PDB entry 8G4W | electron microscopy, 3.80 A resolution | chains R and I of the 8 polymer chains in the assembly

Chain R:
Molecule: 47-nt RNA strand
Source organism: Escherichia coli
Sequence (47 nucleotides; row label = number of the first residue in the row):
     1 GCAGAGGUUC UAGCUACACC CUCUAUAAAA AACUAAGGAC CACACGA
Metal / ion sites: Mg2+: A47 (shared with 3 residues of chain J)
Residues lining bound ligands: 7-deaza-7-aminomethyl-guanine (PRF): G7, U8, G13, C14, A18, C19, C20, A30, A31, A32

Chain I:
Molecule: DNA-directed RNA polymerase subunit beta
Source organism: Escherichia coli
UniProt: C3SIA7 (C3SIA7_ECOLX); numbering as in UniProt (aligned over 2-1341)
Amino-acid sequence (1340 residues; each row starts with the number of its first residue):
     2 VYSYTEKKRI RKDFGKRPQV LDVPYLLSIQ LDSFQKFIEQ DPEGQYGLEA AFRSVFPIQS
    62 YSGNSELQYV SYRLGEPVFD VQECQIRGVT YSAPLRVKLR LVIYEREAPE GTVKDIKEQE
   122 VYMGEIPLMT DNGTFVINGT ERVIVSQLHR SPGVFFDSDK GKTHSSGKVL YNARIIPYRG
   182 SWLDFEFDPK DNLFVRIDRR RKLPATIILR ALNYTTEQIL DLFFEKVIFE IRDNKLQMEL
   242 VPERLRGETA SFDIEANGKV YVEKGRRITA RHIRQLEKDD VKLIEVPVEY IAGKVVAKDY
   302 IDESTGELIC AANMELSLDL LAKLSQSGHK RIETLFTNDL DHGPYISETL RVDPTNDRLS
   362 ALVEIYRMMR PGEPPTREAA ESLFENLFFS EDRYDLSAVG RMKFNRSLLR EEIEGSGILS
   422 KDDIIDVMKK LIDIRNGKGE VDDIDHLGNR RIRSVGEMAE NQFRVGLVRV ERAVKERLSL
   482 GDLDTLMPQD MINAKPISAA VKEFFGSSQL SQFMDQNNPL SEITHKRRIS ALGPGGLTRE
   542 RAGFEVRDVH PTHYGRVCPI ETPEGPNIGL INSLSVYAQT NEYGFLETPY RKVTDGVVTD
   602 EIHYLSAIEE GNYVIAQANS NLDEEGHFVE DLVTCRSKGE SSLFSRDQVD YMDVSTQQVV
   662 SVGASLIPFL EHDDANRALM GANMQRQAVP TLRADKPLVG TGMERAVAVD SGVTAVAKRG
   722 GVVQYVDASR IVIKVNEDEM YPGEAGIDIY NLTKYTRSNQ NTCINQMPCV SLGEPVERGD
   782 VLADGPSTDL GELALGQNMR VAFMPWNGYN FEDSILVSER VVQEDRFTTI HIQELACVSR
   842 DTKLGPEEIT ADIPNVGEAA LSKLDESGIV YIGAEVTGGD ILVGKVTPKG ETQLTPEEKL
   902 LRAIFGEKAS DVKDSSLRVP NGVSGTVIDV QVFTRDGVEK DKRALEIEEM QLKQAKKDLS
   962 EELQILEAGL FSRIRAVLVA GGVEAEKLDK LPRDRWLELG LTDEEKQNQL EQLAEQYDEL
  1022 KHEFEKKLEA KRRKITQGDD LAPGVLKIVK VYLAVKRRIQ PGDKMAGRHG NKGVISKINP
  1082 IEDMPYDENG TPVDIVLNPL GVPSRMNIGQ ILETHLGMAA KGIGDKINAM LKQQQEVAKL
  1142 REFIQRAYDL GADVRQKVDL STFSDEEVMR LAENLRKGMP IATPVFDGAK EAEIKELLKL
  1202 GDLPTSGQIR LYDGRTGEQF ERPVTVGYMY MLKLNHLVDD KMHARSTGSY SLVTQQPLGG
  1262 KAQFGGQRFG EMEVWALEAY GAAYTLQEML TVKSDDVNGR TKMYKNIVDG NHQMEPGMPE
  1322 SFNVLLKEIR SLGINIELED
Disordered / not traced: 891-914

Chain R / chain I interface:
Residue-residue contacts (39; chain R residue first):
  U11(R) - Asp915(I)  hydrogen bond to the sugar
  C17(R) - Thr1302(I)  base contact
  C17(R) - Lys1306(I)  base contact
  A35(R) - Thr1302(I)  phosphate contact
  A35(R) - Tyr1305(I)  phosphate contact
  A35(R) - Lys1306(I)  phosphate contact
  A36(R) - Tyr1251(I)  phosphate contact
  G37(R) - Ser1250(I)  hydrogen bond to the phosphate
  G37(R) - Tyr1251(I)  hydrogen bond to the phosphate
  G37(R) - Leu1259(I)  base contact
  G38(R) - Ser1252(I)  phosphate contact
  G38(R) - Leu1253(I)  hydrogen bond to the phosphate
  G38(R) - Leu1259(I)  sugar contact
  A39(R) - Ser1252(I)  hydrogen bond to the phosphate
  A39(R) - Leu1253(I)  sugar contact
  A42(R) - Gln510(I)  hydrogen bond to the phosphate
  C43(R) - Gln510(I)  hydrogen bond to the phosphate
  C43(R) - Gln513(I)  hydrogen bond to the phosphate
  C43(R) - Arg540(I)  salt bridge to the phosphate
  A44(R) - Gln513(I)  phosphate contact
  A44(R) - Arg529(I)  sugar contact
  A44(R) - Leu533(I)  phosphate contact
  A44(R) - Arg540(I)  salt bridge to the phosphate
  A44(R) - Asn568(I)  phosphate contact
  A44(R) - Ile572(I)  phosphate contact
  C45(R) - Arg529(I)  salt bridge to the phosphate
  C45(R) - Pro564(I)  phosphate contact
  C45(R) - Asn568(I)  phosphate contact
  C45(R) - Arg687(I)  salt bridge to the phosphate
  C45(R) - Gln688(I)  hydrogen bond to the sugar
  C45(R) - His1237(I)  hydrogen bond to the sugar
  G46(R) - Glu565(I)  phosphate contact
  G46(R) - Gln688(I)  sugar contact
  G46(R) - Lys1065(I)  hydrogen bond to the phosphate
  G46(R) - His1237(I)  sugar contact
  A47(R) - Glu565(I)  phosphate contact
  A47(R) - Met685(I)  phosphate contact
  A47(R) - Lys1065(I)  salt bridge to the phosphate
  A47(R) - Lys1073(I)  phosphate contact
Interface residues without a listed pair, chain I (28 interface residues in all): Ser509, Asn684, Lys1242, Arg1301

In short:
13 residues of chain R face 28 of chain I across their interface, with 11 hydrogen bonds and 5 salt bridges.
Polar pairs include U11(R)-Asp915(I), C45(R)-Gln688(I) and C45(R)-His1237(I). Chain R binds
7-deaza-7-aminomethyl-guanine.
Here chain R is a 47-nt RNA strand and chain I is DNA-directed RNA polymerase subunit beta, both from
Escherichia coli. Entry 8G4W (Cryo-EM consensus structure of Escherichia coli que-PEC (paused elongation
complex) RNA Polymerase plus preQ1 ligand) was determined by electron microscopy together with 8F3C, 8G00,
8G1S, 8G2W, 8G7E and 8G8Z from the same study.
